8AJ3 - chain A; structure by X-ray diffraction, 1.13 A resolution.

[Chain A]
Name: Lysozyme
Organism: Gallus gallus
UniProt: P00698 (LYSC_CHICK); residues 1-129 here correspond to UniProt positions 19-147 (UniProt number = residue number + 18)
Chain sequence (129 residues; numbered 1 to 129; the number before each row is that of its first residue):
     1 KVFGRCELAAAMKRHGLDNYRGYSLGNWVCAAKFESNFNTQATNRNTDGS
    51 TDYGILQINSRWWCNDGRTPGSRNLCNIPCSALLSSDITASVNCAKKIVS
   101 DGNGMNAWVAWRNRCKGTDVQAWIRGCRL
Disulfides: Cys6-Cys127, Cys30-Cys115, Cys64-Cys80, Cys76-Cys94
Ion coordination: Na+: Ser60, Cys64, Ser72, Arg73; pentakis(oxidanyl)vanadium V near Asn65 (its only coordinating residue here)
Small-molecule neighbours:
  - pentakis(oxidanyl)vanadium (H1W): Asn65, Gly67, Arg68
  - MKO (8,8-bis($L1-oxidanyl)-2,2'-dimethyl-8,8'-spirobi[3$l4,7,9-trioxa-8$L6-vanadabicyclo[4.3.0]nona-1(6),2,4-triene]): Gly4, Arg5, Cys6, Glu7, Gly126, Arg128
  - MNW (8,8,8,8-tetrakis($L1-oxidanyl)-2-methyl-3,7,9-trioxa-8$L6-vanadabicyclo[4.3.0]nona-1,5-diene): Ser72, Arg73, Asn74, Leu75
UniProt features mapped onto this chain:
  - active site: Glu35, Asp52
  - binding site (substrate): Asp101
Reported in the primary citation:
  - pentakis(oxidanyl)vanadium coordination: Asn65
  - binding site for pentakis(oxidanyl)vanadium: Gly67
  - binding site for MKO: Arg5, Cys6, Glu7, Arg14
  - binding site for MNW: Arg73, Asn74

[Summary]
Bound to chain A: pentakis(oxidanyl)vanadium, compound MKO and compound MNW. Ser60, Cys64, Ser72 and Arg73
coordinate Na+. Curated annotation (UniProt) lists active-site residues Glu35 and Asp52 and substrate-binding
residue Asp101. The paper reports a binding site for MKO at Arg5, Cys6 and Glu7 among others; a binding site
for MNW at Arg73 and Asn74.
Chain A is Lysozyme (Gallus gallus); the structure, X-ray structure of lysozyme obtained upon reaction with
[VIVO(malt)2] (Structure A), was determined by X-ray diffraction together with 8AJ4 and 8AJ5 from the same
study.
